Entry 4JI6 (X-ray diffraction, 3.55 A resolution); this record covers chains A and D of the 21 polymer chains in the assembly.

[Chain A]
Molecule: 16S rRNA
Source organism: Thermus thermophilus
Sequence (1522 nucleotides; row label = number of the first residue in the row; note: 42 numbers in that range are skipped by the numbering (no residue carries them; nothing is unmodelled there); a row labelled like 190A-190L holds insertion residues (190A, then the next letters in order); numbering starts at 0):
     0 UUUGUUGGAG AGUUUGAUCC UGGCUCAGGG UGAACGCUGG CGGCGUGCCU AAGACAUGCA
    60 AGUCGUGCGG G
    73 CCGCGGGGUU UU
    88 ACUCCG
    95 UGGUC
   101 AGCGGCGGAC GGGUGAGUAA CGCGUGGGU
  129A G
   130 ACCUACCCGG AAGAGGGGGA CAACCCGGGG AAACUCGGGC UAAUCCCCCA UGUGGACCCG
   190 C
190A-190L CCCUUGGGGUGU
   191 GUCCAAAGGG CUUU
   216 GCCCGCUUCC GGAUGGGCCC GCGUCCCAUC AGCUAGUUGG UGGGGUAAUG GCCCACCAAG
   276 GCGACGACGG GUAGCCGGUC UGAGAGGAUG GCCGGCCACA GGGGCACUGA GACACGGGCC
   336 CCACUCCUAC GGGAGGCAGC AGUUAGGAAU CUUCCGCAAU GGGCGCAAGC CUGACGGAGC
   396 GACGCCGCUU GGAGGAAGAA GCCCUUCGGG GUGUAAACUC CUGAA
   442 CCCGGGACGA AACCCCCGAC GA
   474 GGGGACUGAC GGUACCGGG
   494 GUAAUAGCGC CGGCCAACUC CGUGCCAGCA GCCGCGGUAA UACGGAGGGC GCGAGCGUUA
   554 CCCGGAUUCA CUGGGCGUAA AGGGCGUGUA GGCGGCCUGG GGCGUCCCAU GUGAAAGACC
   614 ACGGCUCAAC CGUGGGGGAG CGUGGGAUAC GCUCAGGCUA GACGGUGGGA GAGGGUGGUG
   674 GAAUUCCCGG AGUAGCGGUG AAAUGCGCAG AUACCGGGAG GAACGCCGAU GGCGAAGGCA
   734 GCCACCUGGU CCACCCGUGA CGCUGAGGCG CGAAAGCGUG GGGAGCAAAC CGGAUUAGAU
   794 ACCCGGGUAG UCCACGCCCU AAACGAUGCG CGCUAGGUCU CUGGGUCU
   848 CCUGGGGGCC GAAGCUAACG CGUUAAGCGC GCCGCCUGGG GAGUACGGCC GCAAGGCUGA
   908 AACUCAAAGG AAUUGACGGG GGCCCGCACA AGCGGUGGAG CAUGUGGUUU AAUUCGAAGX
   968 AACGCGAAGA ACCUUACCAG GCCUUGACAU GCUAGG
 1003A G
  1004 AACCCGGGUG AAAGCCUGGG GUGCCCC
1030A-1030D GCGA
  1031 GGGGAGCCCU AGCACAGGUG CUGCAUGGCC GUCGUCAGCU CGUGCCGUGA GGUGUUGGGU
  1091 UAAGUCCCGC AACGAGCGCA ACCCCCGCCG UUAGUUGCCA GCGGUUCGGC CGGGCACUCU
  1151 AACGGGACUG CCCGCGAAA
  1171 GCGGGAGGAA GGAGGGGACG ACGUCUGGUC AGCAUGGCCC UUACGGCCUG GGCGACACAC
  1231 GUGCUACAAU GCCCACUACA AAGCGAUGCC ACCCGGCAAC GGGGAGCUAA UCGCAAAAAG
  1291 GUGGGCCCAG UUCGGAUUGG GGUCUGCAAC CCGACCCCAU GAAGCCGGAA UCGCUAGUAA
  1351 UCGCGGAUCA G
 1361A C
  1362 CAUGCCGCGG UGAAUACGUU CCCGGGCCUU GUACACACXG CCXGUXACGC CAUGGGAGCG
  1422 GGCUCUACCC GAAGUCGCCG GG
  1446 AGCCUACGGG
  1459 CAGGCGCCGA GGGUAGGGCC CGUGACUGGG GCGAAGUCGU AACAAGGUAG CUGUACCGGA
  1519 AGGUGCGGCU GGAUCCACUC CUUUCU
Not modelled in the structure: 0-2, 1534-1538
Construct notes: conflict C1534 (A2157 in M26923.1), A1535 (C2158 in M26923.1)
Modified positions: PSU (pseudouridine-5'-monophosphate) at position 516, 7MG (7N-methyl-8-hydroguanosine-5'-monophosphate) at position 527, M2G (N2-dimethylguanosine-5'-monophosphate) at position 966, 5MC (5-methylcytidine-5'-monophosphate) at position 967, 2MG (2N-methylguanosine-5'-monophosphate) at position 1207, 5MC (5-methylcytidine-5'-monophosphate) at position 1400, 4OC (4n,o2'-methylcytidine-5'-monophosphate) at position 1402, 5MC (5-methylcytidine-5'-monophosphate) at position 1404, 5MC (5-methylcytidine-5'-monophosphate) at position 1407, UR3 (3-methyluridine-5'-monophoshate) at position 1498, MA6 (6N-dimethyladenosine-5'-monophoshate) at position 1518, MA6 (6N-dimethyladenosine-5'-monophoshate) at position 1519, PSU (pseudouridine-5'-monophosphate) at position 1540, PSU (pseudouridine-5'-monophosphate) at position 1541
Bound ions: Mg2+ site 1: G3 (shared with Ser83(D) of chain D); Mg2+ site 2 near U12 (its only coordinating residue here); Mg2+ site 3 near G21 (its only coordinating residue here); Mg2+ site 4 near G22 (its only coordinating residue here); Mg2+ site 5: G22, U884; Mg2+ site 6 near G27 (its only coordinating residue here); Mg2+ site 7 near A53 (its only coordinating residue here); Mg2+ site 8: A59, U387; Mg2+ site 9 near G61 (its only coordinating residue here); Mg2+ site 10 near U83 (its only coordinating residue here); Mg2+ site 11 near G97 (its only coordinating residue here); Mg2+ site 12 near U98 (its only coordinating residue here); 102 more Mg2+ sites not listed
From the paper describing this entry:
  - conformationally variable residues: A1492, A1493
  - mutagenesis - C1490U: increased growth

[Chain D]
Molecule: Ribosomal protein S4
Source organism: Thermus thermophilus
UniProtKB: P80373 (RS4_THET8); residues 1-209 here = UniProt positions 1-209
Chain sequence (209 residues; numbered 1 to 209; the number before each row is that of its first residue):
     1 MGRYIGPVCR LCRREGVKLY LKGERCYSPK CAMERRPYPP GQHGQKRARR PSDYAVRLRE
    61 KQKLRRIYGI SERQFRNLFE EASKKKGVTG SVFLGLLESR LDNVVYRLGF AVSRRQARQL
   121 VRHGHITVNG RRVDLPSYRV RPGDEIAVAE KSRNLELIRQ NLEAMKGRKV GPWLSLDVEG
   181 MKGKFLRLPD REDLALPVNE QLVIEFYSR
Not modelled in the structure: 1
Swiss-Prot annotation at these positions:
  - binding site (Zn(2+)): Cys9, Cys12, Cys26, Cys31
Bound ions: Zn2+: Cys9, Cys12, Cys26, Cys31; Mg2+: Ser83 (shared with G3(A) of chain A)

[Interface between chain A and chain D]
Contacting residue pairs - 126 pairs, chain A then chain D:
  G3(A) - Lys85(D)  base contact
  G3(A) - Lys86(D)  salt bridge to the phosphate
  G3(A) - Gly87(D)  base contact
  A8(A) - Glu205(D)  hydrogen bond to the base
  A8(A) - Ser208(D)  hydrogen bond to the base
  A8(A) - Arg209(D)  base contact
  A26(A) - Arg209(D)  hydrogen bond to the sugar
  C400(A) - Arg73(D)  salt bridge to the phosphate
  C401(A) - Arg73(D)  salt bridge to the phosphate
  C401(A) - Asn77(D)  hydrogen bond to the phosphate
  G402(A) - Gln74(D)  hydrogen bond to the phosphate
  G402(A) - Leu135(D)  sugar contact
  G402(A) - Ser137(D)  hydrogen bond to the phosphate
  C403(A) - Arg3(D)  salt bridge to the phosphate
  C403(A) - Gln74(D)  hydrogen bond to the phosphate
  C403(A) - Arg122(D)  hydrogen bond to the sugar
  C403(A) - Pro136(D)  phosphate contact
  C403(A) - Ser137(D)  hydrogen bond to the phosphate
  U404(A) - Gly2(D)  hydrogen bond to the base
  U404(A) - Arg3(D)  salt bridge to the phosphate
  U404(A) - Arg118(D)  salt bridge to the phosphate
  U404(A) - Arg122(D)  sugar contact
  U405(A) - Gly2(D)  base contact
  U405(A) - Ile5(D)  phosphate contact
  G406(A) - Ile5(D)  sugar contact
  G406(A) - Gln119(D)  hydrogen bond to the base
  G407(A) - Ser113(D)  phosphate contact
  G407(A) - Arg115(D)  salt bridge to the phosphate
  G407(A) - Gln116(D)  hydrogen bond to the sugar
  G407(A) - Gln119(D)  sugar contact
  A408(A) - Leu21(D)  phosphate contact
  A408(A) - Lys22(D)  phosphate contact
  A408(A) - Glu24(D)  sugar contact
  A408(A) - Ser113(D)  hydrogen bond to the phosphate
  A408(A) - Arg115(D)  phosphate contact
  A408(A) - Gln116(D)  hydrogen bond to the sugar
  G409(A) - Lys22(D)  salt bridge to the phosphate
  G409(A) - Glu24(D)  phosphate contact
  G409(A) - Arg25(D)  phosphate contact
  G410(A) - Arg25(D)  salt bridge to the phosphate
  G410(A) - Lys30(D)  salt bridge to the phosphate
  A411(A) - Arg25(D)  salt bridge to the phosphate
  A411(A) - Lys30(D)  salt bridge to the phosphate
  A412(A) - Arg35(D)  hydrogen bond to the base
  G413(A) - Arg36(D)  hydrogen bond to the base
  C419(A) - Gln42(D)  sugar contact
  G425(A) - Tyr38(D)  phosphate contact
  G425(A) - Gln45(D)  phosphate contact
  G426(A) - Arg36(D)  salt bridge to the phosphate
  G426(A) - Tyr38(D)  hydrogen bond to the phosphate
  G426(A) - Gly41(D)  hydrogen bond to the phosphate
  G426(A) - Gln42(D)  sugar contact
  U427(A) - Arg10(D)  phosphate contact
  U427(A) - Arg13(D)  salt bridge to the phosphate
  U427(A) - Arg36(D)  salt bridge to the phosphate
  U427(A) - Pro40(D)  phosphate contact
  U427(A) - Gly41(D)  hydrogen bond to the phosphate
  G428(A) - Pro7(D)  phosphate contact
  G428(A) - Arg10(D)  salt bridge to the phosphate
  G428(A) - Arg13(D)  phosphate contact
  G428(A) - Arg36(D)  hydrogen bond to the sugar
  U429(A) - Lys22(D)  phosphate contact
  U429(A) - Arg25(D)  sugar contact
  U429(A) - Ala32(D)  phosphate contact
  U429(A) - Arg36(D)  salt bridge to the phosphate
  A430(A) - Pro7(D)  phosphate contact
  A430(A) - Val8(D)  hydrogen bond to the phosphate
  A430(A) - Cys9(D)  hydrogen bond to the phosphate
  A430(A) - Lys22(D)  phosphate contact
  C436(A) - Leu155(D)  phosphate contact
  C436(A) - Leu157(D)  sugar contact
  U437(A) - Gln119(D)  base contact
  U437(A) - His123(D)  hydrogen bond to the sugar
  U437(A) - His125(D)  hydrogen bond to the phosphate
  U437(A) - Leu155(D)  sugar contact
  G438(A) - His123(D)  sugar contact
  G438(A) - His125(D)  phosphate contact
  C489(A) - Arg131(D)  salt bridge to the phosphate
  C489(A) - Arg132(D)  salt bridge to the phosphate
  G490(A) - Arg132(D)  salt bridge to the phosphate
  G490(A) - Lys151(D)  hydrogen bond to the phosphate
  G491(A) - Lys151(D)  salt bridge to the phosphate
  A496(A) - Gln119(D)  base contact
  A496(A) - His123(D)  base contact
  C508(A) - Tyr54(D)  sugar contact
  C508(A) - Arg209(D)  salt bridge to the phosphate
  A509(A) - Ser52(D)  hydrogen bond to the phosphate
  A509(A) - Tyr54(D)  phosphate contact
  A509(A) - Leu58(D)  sugar contact
  A509(A) - Arg59(D)  sugar contact
  C511(A) - His43(D)  hydrogen bond to the base
  U512(A) - Gln42(D)  hydrogen bond to the sugar
  U512(A) - His43(D)  sugar contact
  U512(A) - Lys46(D)  salt bridge to the phosphate
  G540(A) - Gln42(D)  hydrogen bond to the base
  G540(A) - His43(D)  base contact
  G541(A) - Gly41(D)  sugar contact
  G541(A) - Gln42(D)  hydrogen bond to the sugar
  G542(A) - Arg10(D)  salt bridge to the phosphate
  G542(A) - Arg14(D)  hydrogen bond to the phosphate
  G542(A) - Pro40(D)  sugar contact
  G542(A) - Gly41(D)  sugar contact
  C543(A) - Arg10(D)  salt bridge to the phosphate
  C543(A) - Arg14(D)  salt bridge to the phosphate
  C543(A) - Arg59(D)  hydrogen bond to the phosphate
  G544(A) - Arg59(D)  salt bridge to the phosphate
  G544(A) - Gln62(D)  hydrogen bond to the phosphate
  G544(A) - Arg66(D)  salt bridge to the phosphate
  C545(A) - Lys61(D)  salt bridge to the phosphate
  C545(A) - Gln62(D)  hydrogen bond to the phosphate
  C545(A) - Arg65(D)  salt bridge to the phosphate
  C545(A) - Glu72(D)  phosphate contact
  G546(A) - Ser71(D)  phosphate contact
  G546(A) - Glu72(D)  hydrogen bond to the phosphate
  G546(A) - Arg73(D)  hydrogen bond to the phosphate
  A547(A) - Gly2(D)  hydrogen bond to the phosphate
  A547(A) - Arg3(D)  salt bridge to the phosphate
  C613(A) - Lys84(D)  phosphate contact
  A614(A) - Lys85(D)  salt bridge to the phosphate
  G616(A) - Arg141(D)  salt bridge to the phosphate
  U619(A) - Arg131(D)  hydrogen bond to the sugar
  U619(A) - Val133(D)  sugar contact
  U619(A) - Asp134(D)  hydrogen bond to the base
  U619(A) - Leu135(D)  base contact
  C620(A) - Leu135(D)  base contact
  C620(A) - Tyr138(D)  sugar contact
Interface residues without a listed pair, chain A (54 interface residues in all): G27, C418, A439, C488, A499, C612
Interface residues without a listed pair, chain D (69 interface residues in all): Ala55, Arg57, Val112, Arg139, Glu156

[Summary]
54 residues of chain A and 69 residues of chain D are in contact, with 39 hydrogen bonds and 33 salt bridges.
Polar contacts include A8(A)-Glu205(D), A8(A)-Ser208(D) and U404(A)-Gly2(D). From UniProt: 4 Zn2+-binding
residues on chain D. The paper reports that C1490U of chain A increases growth; conformational variability at
A1492(A) and A1493(A).
Here chain A is 16S rRNA and chain D is Ribosomal protein S4, both from Thermus thermophilus. Entry 4JI6
(Crystal Structure of 30S ribosomal subunit from Thermus thermophilus) was determined by X-ray diffraction,
deposited together with 4JI0, 4JI1, 4JI2, 4JI3, 4JI4, 4JI5, 4JI7 and 4JI8.
